PDB entry 7LRI | X-ray diffraction, 3.05 A resolution | chains A and B of the 3 polymer chains in the assembly

Chain A:
Molecule: Reverse transcriptase p66
Organism: Human immunodeficiency virus type 1
Notes: EC 2.7.7.49, 2.7.7.7, 3.1.26.13
UniProtKB: P03366 (POL_HV1B1); residues 1-555 here correspond to UniProt positions 600-1154 (UniProt number = residue number + 599)
Chain sequence (555 residues; numbered 1 to 555; the number before each row is that of its first residue):
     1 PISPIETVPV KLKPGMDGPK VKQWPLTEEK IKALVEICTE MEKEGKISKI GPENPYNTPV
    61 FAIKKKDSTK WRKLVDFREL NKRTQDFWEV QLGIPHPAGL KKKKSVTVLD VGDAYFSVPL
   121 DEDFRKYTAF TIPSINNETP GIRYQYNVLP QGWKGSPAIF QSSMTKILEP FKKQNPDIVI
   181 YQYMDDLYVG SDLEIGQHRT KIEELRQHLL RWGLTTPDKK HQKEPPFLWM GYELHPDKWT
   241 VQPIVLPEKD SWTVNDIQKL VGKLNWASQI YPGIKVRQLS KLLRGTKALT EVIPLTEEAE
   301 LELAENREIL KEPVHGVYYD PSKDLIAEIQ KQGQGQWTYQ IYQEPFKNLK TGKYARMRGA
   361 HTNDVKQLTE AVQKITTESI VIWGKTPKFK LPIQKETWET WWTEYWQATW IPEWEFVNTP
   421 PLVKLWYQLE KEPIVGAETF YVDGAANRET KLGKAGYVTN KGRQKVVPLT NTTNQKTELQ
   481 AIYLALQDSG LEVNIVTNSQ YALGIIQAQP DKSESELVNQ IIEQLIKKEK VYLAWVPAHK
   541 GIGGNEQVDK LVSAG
Unresolved in the structure: 555
Differences from the reference sequence: engineered mutation Ser280 (Cys879 in P03366), Asn498 (Asp1097 in P03366)
Metal / ion sites: Ca2+: Asp110, Val111, Asp185 (together with dTTP)
Small-molecule neighbours: dTTP (TTP): Lys65, Arg72, Asp110, Val111, Gly112, Asp113, Ala114, Tyr115, Gln151, Met184, Asp185, Lys220
UniProt features mapped onto this chain:
  - region: Phe227 to His235 (RT 'primer grip')
  - motif: Trp398 to Trp414 (Tryptophan repeat motif)
  - binding site (Mg(2+)): Asp110, Asp185, Asp186, Asp443, Glu478, Asp549
  - site: Trp401 (Essential for RT p66/p51 heterodimerization), Trp414 (Essential for RT p66/p51 heterodimerization), Phe440, Tyr441 (Cleavage)
Reported in the primary citation:
  - catalytic residues: Asp185 (citing earlier work)

Chain B:
Molecule: Reverse transcriptase p51
Organism: Human immunodeficiency virus type 1
UniProtKB: P03366 (POL_HV1B1); residues 1-428 here correspond to UniProt positions 600-1027 (UniProt number = residue number + 599)
Chain sequence (429 residues; numbered 0 to 428; the number before each row is that of its first residue; numbering starts at 0):
     0 GPISPIETVP VKLKPGMDGP KVKQWPLTEE KIKALVEICT EMEKEGKISK IGPENPYNTP
    60 VFAIKKKDST KWRKLVDFRE LNKRTQDFWE VQLGIPHPAG LKKKKSVTVL DVGDAYFSVP
   120 LDEDFRKYTA FTIPSINNET PGIRYQYNVL PQGWKGSPAI FQSSMTKILE PFKKQNPDIV
   180 IYQYMDDLYV GSDLEIGQHR TKIEELRQHL LRWGLTTPDK KHQKEPPFLW MGYELHPDKW
   240 TVQPIVLPEK DSWTVNDIQK LVGKLNWASQ IYPGIKVRQL SKLLRGTKAL TEVIPLTEEA
   300 ELELAENREI LKEPVHGVYY DPSKDLIAEI QKQGQGQWTY QIYQEPFKNL KTGKYARMRG
   360 AHTNDVKQLT EAVQKITTES IVIWGKTPKF KLPIQKETWE TWWTEYWQAT WIPEWEFVNT
   420 PPLVKLWYQ
Unresolved in the structure: 0-3, 218-230
Differences from the reference sequence: expression tag (0); engineered mutation Ser280 (Cys879 in P03366)
UniProt features mapped onto this chain:
  - region: Phe227 to His235 (RT 'primer grip')
  - motif: Trp398 to Trp414 (Tryptophan repeat motif)
  - binding site (Mg(2+)): Asp110, Asp185, Asp186
  - site (Essential for RT p66/p51 heterodimerization): Trp401, Trp414

Chain A / chain B interface:
Contacting residue pairs (124):
  Val8(A) with Glu53(B)
  Pro9(A) with Glu53(B)
  Gln85(A) with Glu53(B), hydrogen bond (side chain-backbone)
  Asp86(A) with Lys20(B), salt bridge; Pro55(B)
  Phe87(A) with Pro52(B); Pro55(B)
  Trp88(A) with Lys20(B); Val21(B); Lys22(B); Pro52(B), hydrogen bond (backbone-backbone); Asn54(B); Pro55(B); Asn57(B); Thr131(B); Arg143(B)
  Val90(A) with Pro140(B); Gly141(B), hydrogen bond (backbone-backbone); Arg143(B)
  Gln91(A) with Pro140(B)
  Leu92(A) with Pro133(B), hydrophobic; Asn137(B)
  Gly93(A) with Asn137(B), hydrogen bond (backbone-side chain)
  Ile94(A) with Asn136(B); Asn137(B)
  Pro95(A) with Asn136(B); Asn137(B)
  His96(A) with Asn136(B), hydrogen bond (backbone-side chain)
  Gly99(A) with Asn136(B)
  Ala158(A) with Pro52(B)
  Ser162(A) with Pro52(B)
  Glu169(A) with Lys49(B), salt bridge
  Lys172(A) with Thr139(B), hydrogen bond
  Val179(A) with Glu138(B)
  Ile180(A) with Glu138(B)
  Tyr181(A) with Asn136(B); Glu138(B)
  Gln182(A) with Glu138(B), hydrogen bond (backbone-backbone); Thr139(B); Pro140(B)
  Arg358(A) with Glu396(B), salt bridge
  Gln373(A) with Glu396(B); Thr397(B), hydrogen bond
  Thr376(A) with Trp401(B)
  Ile380(A) with Leu26(B); Thr27(B)
  Val381(A) with Pro25(B), hydrophobic; Ile135(B); Asn136(B), hydrogen bond (backbone-backbone)
  Ile382(A) with Ile135(B); Asn136(B)
  Gly384(A) with Thr27(B); Glu28(B), hydrogen bond (backbone-backbone)
  Trp402(A) with Lys331(B), hydrogen bond (backbone-side chain); His361(B); Thr362(B); Asp364(B)
  Thr403(A) with Lys331(B)
  Tyr405(A) with Lys331(B), hydrogen bond (backbone-side chain)
  Trp406(A) with Lys331(B); Asn418(B), hydrogen bond; Pro420(B), hydrophobic; Pro421(B)
  Gln407(A) with Lys331(B), hydrogen bond (backbone-side chain); Asp364(B); Pro392(B); Ile393(B); Gln394(B); Val417(B), hydrogen bond (side chain-backbone); Asn418(B)
  Ala408(A) with Asp364(B); Pro392(B), hydrogen bond (backbone-backbone); Ile393(B)
  Thr409(A) with Asp364(B), hydrogen bond (backbone-side chain)
  Trp410(A) with Thr362(B); Asn363(B); Val365(B), hydrophobic; Trp401(B), hydrophobic; Tyr405(B)
  Pro412(A) with Trp401(B), hydrophobic
  Glu432(A) with Lys259(B), salt bridge
  Pro433(A) with Asn255(B); Leu289(B), hydrophobic; Thr290(B)
  Ile434(A) with Thr290(B)
  Val435(A) with Thr290(B)
  Thr439(A) with Lys287(B); Ala288(B); Leu289(B), hydrogen bond (side chain-backbone)
  Tyr441(A) with Val254(B); Gln258(B), hydrogen bond; Thr286(B); Lys287(B), hydrogen bond (side chain-backbone)
  Thr459(A) with Thr286(B)
  Asn460(A) with Thr286(B); Lys287(B); Ala288(B)
  Asn494(A) with Leu289(B)
  Val496(A) with Gln258(B); Leu289(B), hydrophobic
  Gln500(A) with Trp266(B); Leu422(B)
  Leu503(A) with Leu422(B), hydrophobic
  Gly504(A) with Pro420(B)
  Tyr532(A) with Asn255(B), hydrogen bond; Lys259(B), hydrogen bond; Leu289(B), hydrophobic
  Trp535(A) with Leu422(B); Val423(B), hydrophobic
  Val536(A) with Gln258(B)
  Pro537(A) with Gly262(B); Asn265(B)
  Lys540(A) with Asn265(B); Ser280(B), hydrogen bond (backbone-side chain)
  Gly541(A) with Ser280(B)
  Ile542(A) with Val261(B), hydrophobic; Leu283(B), hydrophobic
  Gly543(A) with Leu283(B), hydrogen bond (backbone-backbone); Arg284(B); Gly285(B)
  Gly544(A) with Gly285(B); Thr286(B)
  Gln547(A) with Arg284(B), hydrogen bond (side chain-backbone); Thr286(B)
Also at the interface, not in a pair above, chain A (73 interface residues in all): Leu100, Ile159, Gln161, Thr165, Thr377, Trp383, Thr386, Lys431, Val458, Ser499, Gln507, Ala534
Also at the interface, not in a pair above, chain B (64 interface residues in all): Gly51, Trp337, Leu368, Thr400, Thr419

Summary:
Chain A and chain B form an interface of 73 and 64 residues respectively, with 25 hydrogen bonds and 4 salt
bridges. Among the polar pairs are Asp86(A)-Lys20(B), Glu169(A)-Lys49(B) and Arg358(A)-Glu396(B). Chain A
binds dTTP. UniProt lists 6 Mg2+-binding residues on chain A; 3 Mg2+-binding residues on chain B. The paper
reports the catalytic residue Asp185(A).
Here chain A is Reverse transcriptase p66 and chain B is Reverse transcriptase p51, both from Human
immunodeficiency virus type 1. Entry 7LRI (Structure of HIV-1 Reverse Transcriptase in complex with DNA, dTTP,
and CA(2+) ion) was determined by X-ray diffraction (same publication as 7LRM, 7LRX, 7LRY and 7LSK).
